5CPK - chains C and I of the 10 polymer chains in the assembly; structure by X-ray diffraction, 2.63 A resolution.

== Chain C ==
Name: Histone H2A type 1-B/E
Source organism: Homo sapiens
UniProt: P04908 (H2A1B_HUMAN); residues 0-129 here correspond to UniProt positions 1-130 (UniProt number = residue number + 1)
Amino-acid sequence (133 residues; row label = number of the first residue in the row; numbers below 1 keep their minus sign (Gly-3 is residue -3)):
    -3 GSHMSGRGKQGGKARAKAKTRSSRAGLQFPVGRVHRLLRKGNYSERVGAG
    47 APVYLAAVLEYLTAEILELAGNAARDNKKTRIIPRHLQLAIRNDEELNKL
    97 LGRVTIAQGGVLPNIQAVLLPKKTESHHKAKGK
Not modelled in the structure: -3 to 12, 119-129
Construct notes: expression tag (-3 to -1)
UniProt features mapped onto this chain:
  - modified residue: Ser1 (N-acetylserine), Arg3 (Citrulline), Lys5 (N6-(2-hydroxyisobutyryl)lysine), Lys9 (N6-(2-hydroxyisobutyryl)lysine), Lys13 (N6-(beta-hydroxybutyryl)lysine), Lys36 (N6-(2-hydroxyisobutyryl)lysine), Lys74 (N6-(2-hydroxyisobutyryl)lysine), Lys75 (N6-(2-hydroxyisobutyryl)lysine), Lys95 (N6-(2-hydroxyisobutyryl)lysine), Gln104 (N5-methylglutamine), Lys118 (N6-(2-hydroxyisobutyryl)lysine), Lys119 (N6-crotonyllysine), Thr120 (Phosphothreonine), Lys125 (N6-crotonyllysine)
  - cross-link (Glycyl lysine isopeptide (Lys-Gly)): Lys13 (interchain with G-Cter in ubiquitin), Lys15 (interchain with G-Cter in ubiquitin), Lys119 (interchain with G-Cter in ubiquitin)

== Chain I ==
Molecule: 145-nt DNA strand
Sequence (145 nucleotides; each row starts with the number of its first residue):
     1 ATCATGGAATCATTGAATGGAAATGAATGGAATCATTGGTTGGACTCAAA
    51 TGGAATTTTCGAACAGGCTCAAATGGAATCTTCGAATGGATTCGAATGTA
   101 ATCATTTTCGAATGGATTCGAATGGAATCTTCGAATGGAAATGAT
Modified residues: 5CM (5-methyl-2'-deoxy-cytidine-5'-monophosphate) at position 60, 5CM (5-methyl-2'-deoxy-cytidine-5'-monophosphate) at position 83, 5CM (5-methyl-2'-deoxy-cytidine-5'-monophosphate) at position 93, 5CM (5-methyl-2'-deoxy-cytidine-5'-monophosphate) at position 109, 5CM (5-methyl-2'-deoxy-cytidine-5'-monophosphate) at position 119, 5CM (5-methyl-2'-deoxy-cytidine-5'-monophosphate) at position 132

== Chain C / chain I interface ==
Residue-residue contacts (11):
  Lys13(C) with DA32(I), phosphate contact
  Ala14(C) with DA31(I), phosphate contact
  Lys15(C) with DG30(I), phosphate contact; DA31(I), hydrogen bond to the phosphate
  Thr16(C) with DG30(I), phosphate contact
  Arg17(C) with DG30(I), salt bridge to the phosphate
  Arg20(C) with DA31(I), salt bridge to the phosphate
  Gly28(C) with DG30(I), phosphate contact
  Arg32(C) with DG29(I), salt bridge to the phosphate
  Arg42(C) with DG38(I), hydrogen bond to the sugar
  Arg77(C) with DG19(I), sugar contact
Also at the interface, not in a pair above, chain C (12 interface residues in all): Arg29, Lys74
Also at the interface, not in a pair above, chain I (10 interface residues in all): DT10, DT18, DG20, DT28

== Summary ==
12 residues of chain C face 10 of chain I across their interface; the contacts include 2 hydrogen bonds and 3
salt bridges. Polar contacts include Arg42(C)-DG38(I), Lys15(C)-DA31(I) and Arg17(C)-DG30(I).
Here chain C is Histone H2A type 1-B/E (Homo sapiens) and chain I is a 145-nt DNA strand. Entry 5CPK
(Nucleosome containing methylated Sat2L DNA) was determined by X-ray diffraction (same publication as 5CPI and
5CPJ).
